4F4M - chain A; structure by X-ray diffraction, 2.68 A resolution.

Chain A:
Name: papain peptidoglycan amidase effector Tse1
Source organism: Pseudomonas aeruginosa
Notes: fragment: Tse1 C30A
Reference sequence: Q9I2Q1 (Q9I2Q1_PSEAE); numbering as in UniProt (aligned over 1-154)
Amino-acid sequence (160 residues; row label = number of the first residue in the row):
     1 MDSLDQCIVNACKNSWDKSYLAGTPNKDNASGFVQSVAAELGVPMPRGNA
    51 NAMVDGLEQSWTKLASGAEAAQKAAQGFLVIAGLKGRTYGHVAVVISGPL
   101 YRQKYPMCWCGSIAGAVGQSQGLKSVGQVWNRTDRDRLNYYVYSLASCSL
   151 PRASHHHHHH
Unresolved in the structure: 1-2, 150-160
Sequence notes: engineered mutation Ala-30 (Cys in Q9I2Q1); expression tag (155-160)
Disulfide bonds: Cys-7/Cys-148
UniProt features mapped onto this chain:
  - active site: His-91 (Proton acceptor)
  - mutagenesis: His-91 (H91A: Complete loss of peptidoglycan degradation), Cys-110 (C110A: No loss of catalytic activity)
From the paper describing this entry:
  - mutagenesis - N29A, S31A, S112A: abolished catalytic activity
  - mutagenesis - A114E: decreased catalytic activity
  - mutagenesis - C110A: unchanged catalytic activity

Overview:
Curated annotation (UniProt) lists active-site residue His-91 and 2 mutagenesis sites. The paper reports that
N29A, S31A and S112A abolish catalytic activity; A114E reduces catalytic activity.
Chain A is papain peptidoglycan amidase effector Tse1 (Pseudomonas aeruginosa); the structure, Structure of
the type VI peptidoglycan amidase effector Tse1 (C30A) from Pseudomonas aeruginosa, was determined by X-ray
diffraction (same publication as 4EOB).
